Entry 8UD4 (electron microscopy, 3.25 A resolution); this record covers chains A and H of the 8 polymer chains in the assembly.

== Chain A ==
Molecule: Non-structural protein 15
Source organism: Severe acute respiratory syndrome coronavirus 2
Notes: EC 4.6.1.-
UniProt: P0DTD1 (R1AB_SARS2); residues 1-346 here correspond to UniProt positions 6453-6798 (UniProt number = residue number + 6452)
Sequence (359 residues; numbered -12 to 346; the number before each row is that of its first residue; numbers below 1 keep their minus sign (Met-12 is residue -12)):
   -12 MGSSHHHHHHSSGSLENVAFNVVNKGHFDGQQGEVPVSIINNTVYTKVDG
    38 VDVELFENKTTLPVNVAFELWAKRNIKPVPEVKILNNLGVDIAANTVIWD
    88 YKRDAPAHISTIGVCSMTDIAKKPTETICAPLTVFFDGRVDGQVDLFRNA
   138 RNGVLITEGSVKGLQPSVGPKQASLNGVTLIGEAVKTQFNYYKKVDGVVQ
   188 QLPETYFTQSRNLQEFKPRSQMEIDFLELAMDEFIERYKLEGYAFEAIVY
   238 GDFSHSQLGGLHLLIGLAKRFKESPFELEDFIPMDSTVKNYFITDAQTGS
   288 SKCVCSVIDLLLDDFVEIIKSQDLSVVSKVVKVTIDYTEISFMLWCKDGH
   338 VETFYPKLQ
Not modelled in the structure: -12 to 0
Differences from the reference sequence: initiating methionine (-12); expression tag (-11 to 0); engineered mutation Ala234 (His6686 in P0DTD1)
Swiss-Prot annotation at these positions:
  - active site: His249 (Proton acceptor), Lys289 (For uridylate-specific endoribonuclease nsp15 activity)
  - binding site (uracil): Lys289 to Ser293, Thr340 to Lys344
  - site: Lys289 (Transition state stabilizer), Ser293 (Uracil recognition site), Gln346 (Cleavage)
Reported in the primary citation:
  - catalytic residues: His249 (citing earlier work)

== Chain H ==
Molecule: 35-nt RNA strand
Sequence (35 nucleotides; each row starts with the number of its first residue; numbers below 1 keep their minus sign (U-11 is residue -11)):
   -11 UCUUAGGAGAAUGACAAAAAAAAAAAAAAAAAAAA
Not modelled in the structure: -11 to 0

== Chain A / chain H interface ==
Contacting residue pairs - 10 pairs, chain A then chain H:
  His242(A) - A7(H)  phosphate contact
  Ser243(A) - A8(H)  hydrogen bond to the phosphate
  Val314(A) - A15(H)  sugar contact
  Ser315(A) - A15(H)  hydrogen bond to the sugar
  Ser315(A) - A16(H)  sugar contact
  Lys316(A) - A16(H)  sugar contact
  Val317(A) - A16(H)  hydrogen bond to the sugar
  Trp332(A) - A14(H)  base contact
  Trp332(A) - A15(H)  base contact
  Lys344(A) - A17(H)  sugar contact
Other interface residues (no listed pair), chain A (11 interface residues in all): Gln244, Lys319, Met330

== Summary ==
11 residues of chain A face 6 of chain H across their interface, with 3 hydrogen bonds. Polar contacts include
Ser315(A)-A15(H), Val317(A)-A16(H) and Ser243(A)-A8(H). From UniProt: active-site residues His249(A) and
Lys289(A) and 10 uracil-binding residues on chain A. The paper reports the catalytic residue His249(A).
Here chain A is Non-structural protein 15 (Severe acute respiratory syndrome coronavirus 2) and chain H is a
35-nt RNA strand. Entry 8UD4 (SARS-CoV-2 Nsp15 bound to poly(A/U) RNA, state 1) was determined by electron
microscopy, deposited together with 8UD2, 8UD3 and 8UD5.
